3VPG - chains A and C of the 4 polymer chains in the assembly; structure by X-ray diffraction, 1.80 A resolution.

Chain A (and C):
Name: L-lactate dehydrogenase
Organism: Thermus caldophilus
Notes: EC 1.1.1.27; chain C of this document is another copy of the same molecule, construct and numbering; everything in this record applies to it too
UniProtKB: P06150 (LDH_THECA); the construct has insertions or renumbered stretches relative to UniProt, so the offset changes along the chain: 21-73 = UniProt 1-53; 75-219 = UniProt 54-198; 221-330 = UniProt 201-310
Chain sequence (310 residues; numbered 21 to 330 plus 2 insertion-coded residues; 2 numbers in that range are skipped by the numbering (no residue carries them; nothing is unmodelled there); the number before each row is that of its first residue; a row labelled like 220A-220B holds insertion residues (220A, then the next letters in order)):
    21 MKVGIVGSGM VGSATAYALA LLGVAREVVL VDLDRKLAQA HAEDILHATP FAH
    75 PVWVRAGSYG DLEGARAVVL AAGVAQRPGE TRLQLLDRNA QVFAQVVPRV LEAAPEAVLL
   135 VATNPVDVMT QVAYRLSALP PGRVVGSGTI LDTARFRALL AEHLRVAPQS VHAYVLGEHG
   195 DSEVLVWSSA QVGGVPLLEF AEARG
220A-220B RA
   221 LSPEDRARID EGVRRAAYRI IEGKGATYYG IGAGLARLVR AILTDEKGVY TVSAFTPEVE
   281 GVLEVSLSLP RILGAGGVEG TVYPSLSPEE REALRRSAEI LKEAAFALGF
Swiss-Prot annotation at these positions:
  - active site: His193 (Proton acceptor)
  - binding site (NAD(+)): Met30, Val31, Asp52, Tyr83, Gly97, Val98, Ala136 to Asn138, Ser161
  - binding site (substrate): Gln100, Arg106, Asn138 to Asp141, Asp166 to Arg169, Thr247
  - binding site (beta-D-fructose 1,6-bisphosphate): Arg171, Gln183 to Tyr188
  - modified residue: Tyr238 (Phosphotyrosine)

Chain A / chain C interface:
Pairs across the interface (38; chain A residue first):
  Arg179(A) - Lys267(C)
  Val180(A) - Lys267(C)
  Val180(A) - Ile292(C)  hydrophobic
  Ala181(A) - Glu266(C)
  Ala181(A) - Lys267(C)  hydrogen bond (backbone-backbone)
  Ala181(A) - Gly268(C)
  Ser184(A) - Val269(C)  hydrogen bond (side chain-backbone)
  His186(A) - Gly207(C)  hydrogen bond (side chain-backbone)
  His186(A) - Gly208(C)
  Tyr188(A) - Gly207(C)  hydrogen bond (side chain-backbone)
  Gln205(A) - Gln205(C)  hydrogen bond
  Gln205(A) - Gly208(C)  hydrogen bond (side chain-backbone)
  Val206(A) - Val302(C)
  Gly207(A) - His186(C)  hydrogen bond (backbone-side chain)
  Gly207(A) - Tyr188(C)  hydrogen bond (backbone-side chain)
  Gly207(A) - Val302(C)
  Gly208(A) - His186(C)
  Gly208(A) - Gln205(C)
  Val209(A) - Val302(C)  hydrophobic
  Val209(A) - Tyr303(C)
  Phe214(A) - Ile292(C)  hydrophobic
  Phe214(A) - Val302(C)  hydrophobic
  Arg218(A) - Ile292(C)
  Arg218(A) - Glu299(C)  salt bridge
  Glu266(A) - Ala181(C)
  Lys267(A) - Arg179(C)
  Lys267(A) - Val180(C)
  Lys267(A) - Ala181(C)  hydrogen bond (backbone-backbone)
  Gly268(A) - Ala181(C)
  Val269(A) - Ser184(C)  hydrogen bond (backbone-side chain)
  Ile292(A) - Val180(C)  hydrophobic
  Ile292(A) - Phe214(C)  hydrophobic
  Ile292(A) - Arg218(C)
  Glu299(A) - Arg218(C)  salt bridge
  Val302(A) - Val206(C)
  Val302(A) - Val209(C)  hydrophobic
  Val302(A) - Phe214(C)  hydrophobic
  Tyr303(A) - Val209(C)
Interface residues without a listed pair, chain A (23 interface residues in all): Gly300, Pro304
Interface residues without a listed pair, chain C (22 interface residues in all): Gly300

Summary:
23 residues of chain A and 22 residues of chain C are in contact, with 10 hydrogen bonds and 2 salt bridges.
Polar pairs include Arg218(A)-Glu299(C), Ser184(A)-Val269(C) and His186(A)-Gly207(C).
Chain A and chain C are both L-lactate dehydrogenase (Thermus caldophilus); the structure, L-lactate
dehydrogenase from Thermus caldophilus GK24, was determined by X-ray diffraction.
